8U44 - chains V and B of the 12 polymer chains in the assembly; structure by electron microscopy, 3.41 A resolution.

Chain V:
Molecule: 05.GC.w2.3C10-H1_SI06 Heavy chain
From: Homo sapiens
Amino-acid sequence (245 residues; row label = number of the first residue in the row; numbers below 1 keep their minus sign (Met-20 is residue -20)):
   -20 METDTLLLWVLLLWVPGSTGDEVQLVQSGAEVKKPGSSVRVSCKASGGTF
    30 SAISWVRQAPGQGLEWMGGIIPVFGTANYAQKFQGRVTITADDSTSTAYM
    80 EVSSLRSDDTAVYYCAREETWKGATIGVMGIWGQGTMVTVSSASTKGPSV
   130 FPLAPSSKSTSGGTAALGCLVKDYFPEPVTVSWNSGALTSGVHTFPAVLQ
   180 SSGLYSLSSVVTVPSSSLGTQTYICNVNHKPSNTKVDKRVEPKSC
Unresolved in the structure: -20 to 0, 122-224
Disulfides: Cys22-Cys94
Residues lining bound ligands: N-acetylglucosamine (NAG; 2-acetamido-2-deoxy-beta-D-glucopyranose): Lys23, Asp71, Thr74, Thr76, Tyr78

Chain B:
Molecule: Hemagglutinin HA2 chain
From: Influenza A virus
Reference sequence: A7Y8I1 (A7Y8I1_9INFA); residues 1-174 here correspond to UniProt positions 344-517 (UniProt number = residue number + 343)
Amino-acid sequence (237 residues; row label = number of the first residue in the row):
     1 GLFGAIAGFIEGGWTGMVDGWYGYHHQNEQGSGYAADQKSTQNAINGITN
    51 KVNSVIEKMNTQFTAVGKEFNKLERRMENLNKKVDDGFIDIWTYNAELLV
   101 LLENERTLDFHDSNVKNLYEKVKSQLKNNAKEIGNGCFEFYHKCNDECME
   151 SVKNGTYDYPKYSEESKLNREKIDSGGGGLNDIFEAQKIEWHERLVPRGS
   201 PGSGYIPEAPRDGQAYVRKDGEWVLLSTFLGHHHHHH
Unresolved in the structure: 174-237
Disulfides: Cys144-Cys148
Construct notes: expression tag (175-237)

How chain V and chain B interact:
Pairs across the interface (21):
  Gly27(V) - Ile56(B)
  Thr28(V) - Asn53(B)
  Phe29(V) - Val52(B)  hydrophobic
  Phe29(V) - Asn53(B)  hydrogen bond (backbone-side chain)
  Phe29(V) - Ile56(B)  hydrophobic
  Ser30(V) - Asn53(B)
  Val52(V) - Trp21(B)  hydrophobic
  Val52(V) - Thr49(B)
  Phe53(V) - Asp19(B)
  Phe53(V) - Gly20(B)
  Phe53(V) - Trp21(B)
  Phe53(V) - Ile45(B)  hydrophobic
  Gly102(V) - Asn50(B)
  Ala103(V) - Asn46(B)
  Ala103(V) - Thr49(B)  hydrogen bond (backbone-side chain)
  Ala103(V) - Asn50(B)
  Thr104(V) - Asn46(B)  hydrogen bond
  Ile105(V) - Gln42(B)
  Ile105(V) - Ile45(B)  hydrophobic
  Ile105(V) - Asn46(B)  hydrogen bond (backbone-side chain)
  Gly106(V) - Gln42(B)
Other interface residues (no listed pair), chain V (12 interface residues in all): Ile50
Other interface residues (no listed pair), chain B (12 interface residues in all): Thr41

In short:
The chain V/chain B interface involves 12 residues from each chain; the contacts include 4 hydrogen bonds.
Polar pairs include Phe29(V)-Asn53(B), Ala103(V)-Thr49(B) and Thr104(V)-Asn46(B). Ligands of chain V:
N-acetylglucosamine.
Chain V is 05.GC.w2.3C10-H1_SI06 Heavy chain (Homo sapiens) and chain B is Hemagglutinin HA2 chain (Influenza
A virus); the structure, CryoEM structure of A/Solomon Islands/3/2006 H1 HA in complex with
05.GC.w2.3C10-H1_SI06, was determined by electron microscopy (same publication as 8TXM, 8TXP, 8TXT and 8TY7).
